Entry 9EBI (electron microscopy, 3.60 A resolution); this record covers chains B and G of the 5 polymer chains in the assembly.

Chain B:
Protein: Guanine nucleotide-binding protein G(I)/G(S)/G(T) subunit beta-1
From: Homo sapiens
UniProtKB: P62873 (GBB1_HUMAN); residue numbers follow UniProt; this construct covers 2-340
Sequence (349 residues; row label = number of the first residue in the row; numbers below 1 keep their minus sign (His-8 is residue -8)):
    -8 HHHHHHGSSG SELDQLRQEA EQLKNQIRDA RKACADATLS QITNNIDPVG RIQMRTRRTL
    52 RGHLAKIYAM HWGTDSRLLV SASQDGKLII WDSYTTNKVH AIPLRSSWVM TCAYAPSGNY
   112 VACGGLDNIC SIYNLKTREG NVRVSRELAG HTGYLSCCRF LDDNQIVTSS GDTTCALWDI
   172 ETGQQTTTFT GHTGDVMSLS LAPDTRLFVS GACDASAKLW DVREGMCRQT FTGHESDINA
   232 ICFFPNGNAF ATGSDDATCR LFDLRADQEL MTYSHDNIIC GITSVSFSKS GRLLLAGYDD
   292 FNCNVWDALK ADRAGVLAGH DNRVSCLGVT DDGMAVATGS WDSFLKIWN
Disordered / not traced: -8 to 1
Construct notes: expression tag (-8 to 1)
Curated features (UniProtKB/Swiss-Prot):
  - modified residue: Ser2 (N-acetylserine), His266 (Phosphohistidine)
  - natural variant: Leu30 (L30F: In MRD42; uncertain significance), Arg52 (R52G: In MRD42), Gly64 (G64V: In MRD42), Asp76 (D76E: In MRD42; D76G: In MRD42), Gly77 (G77S: In MRD42), Lys78 (K78R: In MRD42), Ile80 (I80N: In MRD42; I80T: In MRD42), His91 (H91R: In MRD42; uncertain significance), Ala92 (A92T: In MRD42), Pro94 (P94S: In MRD42), Leu95 (L95P: In MRD42), Arg96 (R96L: In MRD42), 5 further natural variant entries in UniProt

Chain G:
Protein: Guanine nucleotide-binding protein G(I)/G(S)/G(O) subunit gamma-2
From: Homo sapiens
UniProtKB: P59768 (GBG2_HUMAN); residues 2-71 here = UniProt positions 2-71
Sequence (70 residues; numbered 2 to 71; the number before each row is that of its first residue):
     2 ASNNTASIAQ ARKLVEQLKM EANIDRIKVS KAAADLMAYC EAHAKEDPLL TPVPASENPF
    62 REKKFFCAIL
Disordered / not traced: 2-7, 63-71
Curated features (UniProtKB/Swiss-Prot):
  - modified residue: Ala2 (N-acetylalanine), Cys68 (Cysteine methyl ester)
  - lipidation: Cys68 (S-geranylgeranyl cysteine)

Interface between chain B and chain G:
Pairs across the interface (99; chain B residue first):
  Glu3(B) with Arg13(G), salt bridge
  Leu4(B) with Ser8(G); Ala12(G), hydrophobic
  Leu7(B) with Ile9(G); Ala12(G), hydrophobic; Arg13(G); Val16(G)
  Glu10(B) with Val16(G); Lys20(G), salt bridge
  Ala11(B) with Leu19(G)
  Leu14(B) with Val16(G); Leu19(G), hydrophobic; Lys20(G)
  Lys15(B) with Leu19(G)
  Gln17(B) with Ala23(G)
  Ile18(B) with Leu19(G), hydrophobic; Glu22(G); Ala23(G), hydrophobic; Arg27(G)
  Ala21(B) with Arg27(G)
  Ala24(B) with Lys29(G)
  Cys25(B) with Arg27(G); Ile28(G); Lys29(G); Val30(G), hydrogen bond (backbone-backbone)
  Ala26(B) with Val30(G), hydrophobic
  Asp27(B) with Lys29(G); Val30(G); Ser31(G), hydrogen bond
  Ala28(B) with Val30(G)
  Leu30(B) with Ala34(G), hydrophobic
  Ile33(B) with Ala34(G), hydrophobic; Met38(G), hydrophobic
  Thr34(B) with Met38(G)
  Ile37(B) with Met38(G), hydrophobic
  Val40(B) with Leu51(G), hydrophobic
  Ile43(B) with Leu50(G); Leu51(G)
  Met45(B) with Leu50(G), hydrophobic
  Arg48(B) with Phe61(G)
  Arg49(B) with Pro60(G), hydrogen bond (side chain-backbone); Phe61(G), hydrogen bond (side chain-backbone)
  Ser84(B) with Phe61(G)
  Tyr85(B) with Pro60(G); Phe61(G), hydrophobic
  Lys209(B) with Glu22(G), salt bridge
  Cys218(B) with Gln18(G), hydrogen bond (backbone-side chain); Glu22(G)
  Arg219(B) with Glu22(G)
  Gln220(B) with Ile25(G)
  Thr221(B) with Glu22(G), hydrogen bond
  Phe235(B) with Leu37(G), hydrophobic; Tyr40(G), hydrophobic; Cys41(G), hydrophobic
  Pro236(B) with Tyr40(G)
  Asn237(B) with Leu37(G); Tyr40(G)
  Ala240(B) with Leu37(G), hydrophobic
  Leu252(B) with Leu37(G), hydrophobic
  Asp254(B) with Ala33(G); Leu37(G)
  Arg256(B) with Arg27(G); Ile28(G), hydrogen bond (backbone-backbone); Asp36(G), salt bridge
  Ala257(B) with Ile28(G); Val30(G), hydrophobic
  Asp258(B) with Ile25(G); Arg27(G), salt bridge
  Gln259(B) with Val30(G)
  Leu261(B) with Val30(G), hydrophobic; Leu37(G), hydrophobic
  Ser279(B) with Asp48(G), hydrogen bond; Leu50(G)
  Lys280(B) with Glu47(G); Asp48(G), hydrogen bond (backbone-side chain)
  Ser281(B) with Tyr40(G); Cys41(G); His44(G); Asp48(G), hydrogen bond
  Gly282(B) with Cys41(G)
  Arg283(B) with Cys41(G); Leu51(G)
  Leu284(B) with Leu50(G); Leu51(G), hydrophobic
  Leu300(B) with Met38(G), hydrophobic; Cys41(G), hydrophobic
  Val320(B) with Leu50(G), hydrophobic
  Asp323(B) with Pro49(G)
  Gly324(B) with Pro49(G); Leu50(G)
  Met325(B) with Pro49(G), hydrophobic; Val54(G), hydrophobic; Asn59(G); Pro60(G)
  Ala326(B) with Phe61(G), hydrophobic
  Val327(B) with Leu50(G), hydrophobic
  Ile338(B) with Phe61(G), hydrophobic
  Asn340(B) with Asn59(G), hydrogen bond; Phe61(G)
Interface residues without a listed pair, chain B (63 interface residues in all): Arg22, Thr29, Trp63, Met217, Leu286, Trp339
Interface residues without a listed pair, chain G (39 interface residues in all): Met21, Asp26, Ala35, Ala45, Glu58, Arg62

In short:
63 residues of chain B and 39 residues of chain G are in contact, with 11 hydrogen bonds and 5 salt bridges.
Polar contacts include Glu3(B)-Arg13(G), Glu10(B)-Lys20(G) and Lys209(B)-Glu22(G).
Here chain B is Guanine nucleotide-binding protein G(I)/G(S)/G(T) subunit beta-1 and chain G is Guanine
nucleotide-binding protein G(I)/G(S)/G(O) subunit gamma-2, both from Homo sapiens. Entry 9EBI (Human adenosine
A3 receptor Gi complex (mini-Gsi chimera) bound to Piclidenoson (CF101, IB-MECA)) was determined by electron
microscopy (same publication as 9EBH).
